Entry 4F56 (X-ray diffraction, 1.70 A resolution); this record covers chains A and C.

Chain A:
Protein: NAD-dependent lysine demalonylase and desuccinylase sirtuin-5, mitochondrial
From: Homo sapiens
Notes: EC 3.5.1.-
Reference sequence: Q9NXA8 (SIRT5_HUMAN); residue numbers follow UniProt; this construct covers 34-302
Chain sequence (273 residues; each row starts with the number of its first residue):
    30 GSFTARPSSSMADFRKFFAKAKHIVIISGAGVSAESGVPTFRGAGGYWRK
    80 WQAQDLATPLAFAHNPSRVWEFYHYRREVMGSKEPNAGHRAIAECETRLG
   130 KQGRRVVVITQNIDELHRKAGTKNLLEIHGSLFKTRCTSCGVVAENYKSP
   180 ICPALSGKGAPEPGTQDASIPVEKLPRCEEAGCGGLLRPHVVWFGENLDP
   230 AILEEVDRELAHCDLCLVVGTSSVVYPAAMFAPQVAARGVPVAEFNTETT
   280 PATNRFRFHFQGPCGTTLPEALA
Unresolved in the structure: 30-35
Sequence notes: expression tag (30-33)
Ion coordination: Zn2+: C166, C169, C207, C212
Ligand contacts: CGK (3-[(2R,3aR,5R,6R,6aR)-5-({[(S)-{[(S)-{[(2R,3S,4R,5R)-5-(6-amino-9H-purin-9-yl)-3,4-dihydroxytetrahydrofuran-2-yl]methoxy}(hydroxy)phosphoryl]oxy}(hydroxy)phosphoryl]oxy}methyl)-2,6-dihydroxytetrahydrofuro[2,3-d][1,3]oxathiol-2-yl]propanoic acid): G58, A59, G60, A63, E64, T69, F70, R71, A86, Y102, R105, Q140, N141, I142, H158, V220, V221, F223, G249, T250, S251, S252, V254, F274, N275, T276, E277, T279, G291, P292, C293
Reported in the primary citation:
  - binding site for CGK: F70, Y102, R105, Q140, H158
  - catalytic residues: H158
  - conformationally variable residues (side-chain flip): F70

Chain C:
Protein: peptide from Histone H3.1
Reference sequence: P68431 (H31_HUMAN); residues 4-15 here correspond to UniProt positions 5-16 (UniProt number = residue number + 1)
Chain sequence (12 residues; row label = number of the first residue in the row):
     4 KQTARKSTGGKA
Unresolved in the structure: 4-5, 13-15
Covalently attached groups: compound CGK linked to K9

How chain A and chain C interact:
Pairs across the interface - 26 pairs, chain A then chain C:
  V221(A) - K9(C)  hydrogen bond (backbone-side chain)
  W222(A) - K9(C)
  F223(A) - K9(C)
  F223(A) - S10(C)
  F223(A) - T11(C)
  G224(A) - R8(C)
  G224(A) - K9(C)  hydrogen bond (backbone-backbone)
  E225(A) - A7(C)
  E225(A) - R8(C)
  E225(A) - K9(C)  hydrogen bond (backbone-backbone)
  N226(A) - A7(C)
  N226(A) - R8(C)
  L227(A) - A7(C)  hydrogen bond (backbone-backbone)
  L227(A) - K9(C)
  L232(A) - A7(C)  hydrophobic
  V253(A) - S10(C)
  V253(A) - T11(C)
  V253(A) - G12(C)
  V254(A) - K9(C)
  V254(A) - S10(C)
  Y255(A) - R8(C)
  Y255(A) - K9(C)
  Y255(A) - S10(C)  hydrogen bond (backbone-backbone)
  Y255(A) - G12(C)
  P256(A) - T6(C)
  P256(A) - R8(C)
Also at the interface, not in a pair above, chain A (13 interface residues in all): H158
From the paper, about this interface:
  - specific contacts: V221(A)-K9(C) (backbone contact)
  - interface residues, chain A: V221(A)

In short:
13 residues of chain A and 7 residues of chain C are in contact, with 5 hydrogen bonds. Polar pairs include
V221(A)-K9(C), G224(A)-K9(C) and E225(A)-K9(C). The paper describes a backbone contact between V221(A) and
K9(C). The paper reports the catalytic residue H158(A); a binding site for CGK at F70(A), Y102(A) and R105(A)
among others.
Chain A is NAD-dependent lysine demalonylase and desuccinylase sirtuin-5, mitochondrial (Homo sapiens) and
chain C is peptide from Histone H3.1; the structure, The bicyclic intermediate structure provides insights
into the desuccinylation mechanism of SIRT5, was determined by X-ray diffraction, deposited together with
4F4U.
